PDB entry 6UKF | X-ray diffraction, 1.00 A resolution | chains X and B of the 3 polymer chains in the assembly

Chain X:
Name: HhaI Restriction Endonuclease
From: Haemophilus parahaemolyticus
Notes: EC 3.-.-.-
UniProtKB: I3DBY6 (I3DBY6_HAEPH); numbering as in UniProt (aligned over 1-258)
Chain sequence (258 residues; numbered 1 to 258; the number before each row is that of its first residue):
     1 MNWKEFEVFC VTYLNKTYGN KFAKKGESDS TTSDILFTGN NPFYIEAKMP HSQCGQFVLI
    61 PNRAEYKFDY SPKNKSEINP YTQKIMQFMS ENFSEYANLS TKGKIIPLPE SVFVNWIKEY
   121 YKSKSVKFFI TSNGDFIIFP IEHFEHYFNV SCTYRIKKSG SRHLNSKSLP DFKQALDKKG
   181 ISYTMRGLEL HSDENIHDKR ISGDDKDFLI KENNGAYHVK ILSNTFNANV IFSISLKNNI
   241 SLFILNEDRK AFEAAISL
Metal / ion sites: Ca2+: Ser-151, Thr-153
What the authors report for this chain:
  - catalytic residues: Asp-34, Glu-46, Lys-48
  - binding site for the 13-nt DNA strand (chain B): Ser-28, Gln-53, Arg-155, Lys-157, Lys-158, Ser-159, Gly-160, Ser-161
  - specificity-determining residues: Arg-155, Lys-157
  - binding site for the 13-nt DNA strand: Lys-48, Gln-53, Gln-56, Asn-74, Arg-155, Lys-157, Lys-158, Ser-159, Gly-160, Ser-161

Chain B:
Molecule: 13-nt DNA strand
Sequence (13 nucleotides; numbered 1 to 13; the number before each row is that of its first residue):
     1 CGXTGCGCTX GGA
Modified residues: 5IU (5-iodo-2'-deoxyuridine-5'-monophosphate) at position 3; 5IU (5-iodo-2'-deoxyuridine-5'-monophosphate) at position 10

Interface between chain X and chain B:
Residue-residue contacts (29):
  Glu-27(X) / DT9(B)  phosphate contact
  Ser-28(X) / DT9(B)  sugar contact
  Gln-53(X) / DG5(B)  hydrogen bond to the base
  Lys-75(X) / 5IU_10(B)  phosphate contact
  Lys-75(X) / DG11(B)  salt bridge to the phosphate
  Thr-101(X) / DT4(B)  hydrogen bond to the phosphate
  Thr-101(X) / DG5(B)  phosphate contact
  Lys-102(X) / 5IU_3(B)  phosphate contact
  Lys-102(X) / DT4(B)  hydrogen bond to the phosphate
  Arg-155(X) / DT4(B)  base contact
  Arg-155(X) / DG5(B)  hydrogen bond to the base
  Lys-157(X) / DG5(B)  base contact
  Lys-157(X) / DC6(B)  base contact
  Lys-158(X) / DG5(B)  sugar contact
  Lys-158(X) / DC6(B)  salt bridge to the phosphate
  Ser-159(X) / DC6(B)  base contact
  Gly-160(X) / DC6(B)  base contact
  Gly-160(X) / DG7(B)  hydrogen bond to the base
  Gly-160(X) / DC8(B)  base contact
  Ser-161(X) / DC6(B)  sugar contact
  Ser-161(X) / DG7(B)  hydrogen bond to the phosphate
  Ser-161(X) / DC8(B)  hydrogen bond to the base
  His-163(X) / DC8(B)  salt bridge to the phosphate
  Arg-200(X) / DC6(B)  salt bridge to the phosphate
  Leu-209(X) / DC6(B)  sugar contact
  Lys-211(X) / DC6(B)  phosphate contact
  Lys-211(X) / DG7(B)  salt bridge to the phosphate
  Lys-220(X) / DG7(B)  salt bridge to the phosphate
  Leu-222(X) / DC6(B)  phosphate contact
Other interface residues (no listed pair), chain X (19 interface residues in all): Asp-29

Summary:
19 residues of chain X and 9 residues of chain B are in contact, with 7 hydrogen bonds and 6 salt bridges.
Among the polar pairs are Gln-53(X)/DG5(B), Arg-155(X)/DG5(B) and Gly-160(X)/DG7(B). The paper reports
catalytic residues Asp-34(X), Glu-46(X) and Lys-48(X); a binding site for the 13-nt DNA strand at Lys-48(X),
Gln-53(X) and Gln-56(X) among others.
Here chain X is HhaI Restriction Endonuclease (Haemophilus parahaemolyticus) and chain B is a 13-nt DNA
strand. Entry 6UKF (HhaI endonuclease in Complex with DNA at 1 Angstrom Resolution) was determined by X-ray
diffraction (same publication as 6UKE, 6UKG, 6UKH and 6UKI).
